PDB entry 9IUJ | electron microscopy, 2.78 A resolution | chains A and B of the 3 polymer chains in the assembly

== Chain A ==
Name: Integrin alpha-V, Uncharacterized protein DKFZp686C11235
Source organism: Homo sapiens
UniProtKB: chimeric construct of P06756, Q6MZV7: residues 1-957 from P06756 (ITAV_HUMAN) positions 31-987 (UniProt number = residue number + 30); residues 958-1184 from Q6MZV7 positions 247-473 (UniProt number = residue number - 711)
Chain sequence (1184 residues; each row starts with the number of its first residue):
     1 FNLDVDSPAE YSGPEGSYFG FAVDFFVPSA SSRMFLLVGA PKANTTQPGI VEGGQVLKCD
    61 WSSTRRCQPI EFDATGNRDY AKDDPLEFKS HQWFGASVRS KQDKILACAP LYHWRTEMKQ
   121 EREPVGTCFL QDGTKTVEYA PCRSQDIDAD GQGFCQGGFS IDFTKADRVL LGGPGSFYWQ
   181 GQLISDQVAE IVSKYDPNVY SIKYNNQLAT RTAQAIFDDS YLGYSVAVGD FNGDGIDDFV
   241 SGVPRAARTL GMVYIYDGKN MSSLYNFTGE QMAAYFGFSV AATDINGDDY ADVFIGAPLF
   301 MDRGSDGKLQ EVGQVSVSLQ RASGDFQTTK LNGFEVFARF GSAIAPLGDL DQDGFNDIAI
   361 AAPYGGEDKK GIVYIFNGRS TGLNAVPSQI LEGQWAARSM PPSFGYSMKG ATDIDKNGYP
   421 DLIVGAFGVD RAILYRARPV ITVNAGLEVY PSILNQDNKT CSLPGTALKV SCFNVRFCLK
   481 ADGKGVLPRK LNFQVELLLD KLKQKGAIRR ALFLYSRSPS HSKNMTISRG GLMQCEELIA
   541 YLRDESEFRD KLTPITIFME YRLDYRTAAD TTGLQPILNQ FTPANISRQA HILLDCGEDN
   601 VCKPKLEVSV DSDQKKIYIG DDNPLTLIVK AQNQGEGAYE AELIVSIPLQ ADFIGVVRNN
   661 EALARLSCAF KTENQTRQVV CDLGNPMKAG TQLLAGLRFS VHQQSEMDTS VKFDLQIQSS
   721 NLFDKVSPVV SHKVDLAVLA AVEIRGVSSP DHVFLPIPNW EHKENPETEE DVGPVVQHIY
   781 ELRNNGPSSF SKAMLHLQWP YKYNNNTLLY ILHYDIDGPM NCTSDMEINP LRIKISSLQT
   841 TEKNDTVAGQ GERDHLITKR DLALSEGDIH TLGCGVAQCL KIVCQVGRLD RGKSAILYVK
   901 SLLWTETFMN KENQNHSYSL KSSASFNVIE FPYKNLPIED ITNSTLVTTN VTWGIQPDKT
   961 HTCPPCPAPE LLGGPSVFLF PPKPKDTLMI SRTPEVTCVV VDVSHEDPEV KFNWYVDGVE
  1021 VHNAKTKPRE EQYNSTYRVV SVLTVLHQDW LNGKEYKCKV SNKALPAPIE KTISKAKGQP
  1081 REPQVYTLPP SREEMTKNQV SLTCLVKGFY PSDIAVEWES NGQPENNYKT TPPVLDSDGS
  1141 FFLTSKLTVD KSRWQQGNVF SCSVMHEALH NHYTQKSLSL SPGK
Unresolved in the structure: 738-1184
Differences from the reference sequence: conflict T1144 (Tyr433 in Q6MZV7)
Disulfides: C59-C67, C108-C128, C142-C155, C461-C472, C478-C535, C596-C602, C668-C681
Covalent attachments: N-acetylglucosamine (NAG) linked to N44, N260, N524, N585; glycan linked to N266, N458
Ion coordination: Ca2+ site 1: D230, N232, D234, I236, D238; Ca2+ site 2: D284, N286, Y290, D292; Ca2+ site 3: D349, D351, F355, D357; Ca2+ site 4: D413, D415, N417, Y419, D421; Ca2+ site 5: C596, D599, V601, E636

== Chain B ==
Name: Integrin beta-3, Uncharacterized protein DKFZp686C11235
Source organism: Homo sapiens
UniProtKB: chimeric construct of P05106, Q6MZV7: residues 1-692 from P05106 (ITB3_HUMAN) positions 27-718 (UniProt number = residue number + 26); residues 693-919 from Q6MZV7 positions 247-473 (UniProt number = residue number - 446)
Chain sequence (919 residues; each row starts with the number of its first residue):
     1 GPNICTTRGV SSCQQCLAVS PMCAWCSDEA LPLGSPRCDL KENLLKDNCA PESIEFPVSE
    61 ARVLEDRPLS DKGSGDSSQV TQVSPQRIAL RLRPDDSKNF SIQVRQVEDY PVDIYYLMDL
   121 SYSMKDDLWS IQNLGTKLAT QMRKLTSNLR IGFGAFVDKP VSPYMYISPP EALENPCYDM
   181 KTTCLPMFGY KHVLTLTDQV TRFNEEVKKQ SVSRNRDAPE GGFDAIMQAT VCDEKIGWRN
   241 DASHLLVFTT DAKTHIALDG RLAGIVQPND GQCHVGSDNH YSASTTMDYP SLGLMTEKLS
   301 QKNINLIFAV TENVVNLYQN YSELIPGTTV GVLSMDSSNV LQLIVDAYGK IRSKVELEVR
   361 DLPEELSLSF NATCLNNEVI PGLKSCMGLK IGDTVSFSIE AKVRGCPQEK EKSFTIKPVG
   421 FKDSLIVQVT FDCDCACQAQ AEPNSHRCNN GNGTFECGVC RCGPGWLGSQ CECSEEDYRP
   481 SQQDECSPRE GQPVCSQRGE CLCGQCVCHS SDFGKITGKY CECDDFSCVR YKGEMCSGHG
   541 QCSCGDCLCD SDWTGYYCNC TTRTDTCMSS NGLLCSGRGK CECGSCVCIQ PGSYGDTCEK
   601 CPTCPDACTF KKECVECKKF DRGALHDENT CNRYCRDEIE SVKELKDTGK DAVNCTYKNE
   661 DDCVVRFQYY EDSSGKSILY VVEEPECPKG PDDKTHTCPP CPAPELLGGP SVFLFPPKPK
   721 DTLMISRTPE VTCVVVDVSH EDPEVKFNWY VDGVEVHNAK TKPREEQYNS TYRVVSVLTV
   781 LHQDWLNGKE YKCKVSNKAL PAPIEKTISK AKGQPREPQV YTLPPSREEM TKNQVSLYCL
   841 VKGFYPSDIA VEWESNGQPE NNYKTTPPVL DSDGSFFLYS KLTVDKSRWQ QGNVFSCSVM
   901 HEALHNHYTQ KSLSLSPGK
Unresolved in the structure: 73-78, 472-919
Differences from the reference sequence: conflict Y838 (Thr392 in Q6MZV7)
Disulfides: C5-C23, C13-C435, C16-C38, C26-C49, C177-C184, C232-C273, C374-C386, C406-C433, C437-C457, C448-C460, C462-C471
Covalent attachments: N-acetylglucosamine (NAG) linked to N99, N320, N371
Ion coordination: Mg2+: S121, E220 (shared with 1 residue of chain C); Ca2+ site 1: S123, D126, D127, D251; Ca2+ site 2: D158, D217, P219
UniProt features mapped onto this chain:
  - region: C177 to C184 (Involved in CX3CL1-, NRG1-, FGF1- and IGF1-binding), Q267 to M287 (CX3CL1-binding)
  - binding site (Mg(2+)): S121, S123, E220
  - binding site (Ca(2+)): S123, D126, D127, D158, N215, D217, P219, E220, D251, M335
  - glycosylation (N-linked (GlcNAc...) asparagine): N99, N320, N371, N452, N559, N654

== How chain A and chain B interact ==
Residue-residue contacts (68):
  Y18(A) - V266(B)  hydrophobic
  F21(A) - V266(B)  hydrophobic
  W93(A) - G264(B)
  L111(A) - L262(B)
  L111(A) - A263(B)
  L111(A) - G264(B)
  H113(A) - S162(B)  hydrogen bond
  R122(A) - I167(B)
  R122(A) - S168(B)
  F154(A) - P163(B)  hydrophobic
  F154(A) - R216(B)
  Q156(A) - P163(B)
  Q156(A) - L262(B)  hydrogen bond (side chain-backbone)
  F159(A) - R261(B)
  F159(A) - L262(B)  hydrophobic
  P174(A) - L262(B)  hydrophobic
  W179(A) - P163(B)  hydrophobic
  W179(A) - R216(B)
  W179(A) - D217(B)
  W179(A) - L262(B)
  D218(A) - K253(B)  hydrogen bond (backbone-side chain)
  D219(A) - A218(B)
  D219(A) - P219(B)
  D219(A) - K253(B)
  Y221(A) - H255(B)
  Y221(A) - D259(B)
  Y221(A) - L262(B)
  Y224(A) - L258(B)  hydrogen bond (side chain-backbone)
  Y224(A) - R261(B)
  Y224(A) - L262(B)  hydrophobic
  R245(A) - P219(B)
  R245(A) - K253(B)
  R245(A) - T254(B)  hydrogen bond (side chain-backbone)
  R245(A) - I256(B)
  R245(A) - D259(B)  salt bridge
  T249(A) - I256(B)
  T249(A) - Y321(B)
  Q271(A) - L324(B)
  M272(A) - L317(B)  hydrophobic
  M272(A) - N320(B)
  M272(A) - Y321(B)  hydrophobic
  A273(A) - I256(B)  hydrophobic
  A273(A) - L292(B)  hydrophobic
  Y275(A) - I256(B)  hydrophobic
  Y275(A) - A257(B)
  Y275(A) - L258(B)  hydrogen bond (side chain-backbone)
  Y275(A) - D259(B)  hydrogen bond
  F278(A) - L258(B)  hydrophobic
  F278(A) - R261(B)
  P298(A) - L258(B)  hydrophobic
  L299(A) - A257(B)
  L299(A) - L258(B)  hydrophobic
  M301(A) - G293(B)
  M301(A) - L324(B)
  L309(A) - L324(B)
  E311(A) - S291(B)  hydrogen bond
  E311(A) - G293(B)
  F337(A) - G293(B)
  F337(A) - L294(B)
  F337(A) - E297(B)
  R339(A) - A257(B)
  R339(A) - L258(B)
  Y364(A) - P268(B)  hydrophobic
  S399(A) - Q267(B)
  M400(A) - Q267(B)
  Y406(A) - R261(B)  hydrogen bond
  Y406(A) - V266(B)
  F427(A) - V266(B)  hydrophobic
Also at the interface, not in a pair above, chain A (40 interface residues in all): Q120, E121, P124, Y178, R248, P401

== Overview ==
40 residues of chain A and 31 residues of chain B are in contact, with 9 hydrogen bonds and 1 salt bridge.
Polar pairs include R245(A)-D259(B), H113(A)-S162(B) and Q156(A)-L262(B). Covalently linked
N-acetylglucosamine: at N44(A), N260(A), N524(A) and N585(A).
Here chain A is Integrin alpha-V, Uncharacterized protein DKFZp686C11235 and chain B is Integrin beta-3,
Uncharacterized protein DKFZp686C11235, both from Homo sapiens. Entry 9IUJ (Integrin alpha-v beta-3 in complex
with rhodostomin) was determined by electron microscopy.
